PDB entry 8OTT | electron microscopy, 3.30 A resolution | chains F and I of the 12 polymer chains in the assembly

[Chain F]
Protein: Histone H4
Source organism: Homo sapiens
UniProt: P62805 (H4_HUMAN); residues 21-102 here correspond to UniProt positions 22-103 (UniProt number = residue number + 1)
Chain sequence (82 residues; numbered 21 to 102; the number before each row is that of its first residue):
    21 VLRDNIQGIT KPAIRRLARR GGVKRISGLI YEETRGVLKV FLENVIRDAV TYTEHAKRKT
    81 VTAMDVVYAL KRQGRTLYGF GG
Not modelled in the structure: 21
UniProt features mapped onto this chain:
  - modified residue: Lys-31 (N6-(2-hydroxyisobutyryl)lysine), Lys-44 (N6-(2-hydroxyisobutyryl)lysine), Ser-47 (Phosphoserine), Tyr-51 (Phosphotyrosine), Lys-59 (N6-(2-hydroxyisobutyryl)lysine), Lys-77 (N6-(2-hydroxyisobutyryl)lysine), Lys-79 (N6-(2-hydroxyisobutyryl)lysine), Thr-80 (Phosphothreonine), Tyr-88 (Phosphotyrosine), Lys-91 (N6-(2-hydroxyisobutyryl)lysine)
  - cross-link (Glycyl lysine isopeptide (Lys-Gly)): Lys-31 (interchain with G-Cter in SUMO2), Lys-59 (interchain with G-Cter in SUMO2), Lys-79 (interchain with G-Cter in SUMO2), Lys-91 (interchain with G-Cter in SUMO2)

[Chain I]
Molecule: 144-nt DNA strand
Sequence (144 nucleotides; row label = number of the first residue in the row):
     3 GGAGAATCCC GGTCTGCAGG CCGCTCAATT GGTCGTAGAC AGCTCTAGCA CCGCTTAAAC
    63 GCACGTACGC GCTGTCCCCC GCGTTTTAAC CGCCAAGGGG ATTACTCCCT AGTCTCCAGG
   123 CACGGGTCAC GTGCATACAT CCTG

[How chain F and chain I interact]
Pairs across the interface - 13 pairs, chain F then chain I:
  Arg-35(F) / DC82(I)  salt bridge to the phosphate
  Lys-44(F) / DC82(I)  phosphate contact
  Arg-45(F) / DC81(I)  sugar contact
  Arg-45(F) / DC82(I)  phosphate contact
  Ile-46(F) / DC81(I)  sugar contact
  Ile-46(F) / DC82(I)  hydrogen bond to the phosphate
  Ser-47(F) / DC81(I)  phosphate contact
  Gly-48(F) / DC81(I)  hydrogen bond to the phosphate
  Arg-78(F) / DG102(I)  phosphate contact
  Lys-79(F) / DG101(I)  phosphate contact
  Lys-79(F) / DG102(I)  hydrogen bond to the phosphate
  Thr-80(F) / DG101(I)  phosphate contact
  Thr-80(F) / DG102(I)  hydrogen bond to the phosphate
Other interface residues (no listed pair), chain F (11 interface residues in all): Arg-39, Tyr-51
Other interface residues (no listed pair), chain I (5 interface residues in all): DG83

[In short]
Chain F and chain I form an interface of 11 and 5 residues respectively; the contacts include 4 hydrogen bonds
and 1 salt bridge. Polar contacts include Ile-46(F)/DC82(I), Gly-48(F)/DC81(I) and Lys-79(F)/DG102(I).
Here chain F is Histone H4 (Homo sapiens) and chain I is a 144-nt DNA strand. Entry 8OTT (MYC-MAX bound to a
nucleosome at SHL+5.8) was determined by electron microscopy (same publication as 8OSJ, 8OSK, 8OSL and 8OTS).
